Entry 4KRI (X-ray diffraction, 1.72 A resolution); this record covers chain A.

Chain A:
Name: Phospholethanolamine N-methyltransferase 2
From: Haemonchus contortus
Sequence (433 residues; each row starts with the number of its first residue; numbers below 1 keep their minus sign (Ala-1 is residue -1)):
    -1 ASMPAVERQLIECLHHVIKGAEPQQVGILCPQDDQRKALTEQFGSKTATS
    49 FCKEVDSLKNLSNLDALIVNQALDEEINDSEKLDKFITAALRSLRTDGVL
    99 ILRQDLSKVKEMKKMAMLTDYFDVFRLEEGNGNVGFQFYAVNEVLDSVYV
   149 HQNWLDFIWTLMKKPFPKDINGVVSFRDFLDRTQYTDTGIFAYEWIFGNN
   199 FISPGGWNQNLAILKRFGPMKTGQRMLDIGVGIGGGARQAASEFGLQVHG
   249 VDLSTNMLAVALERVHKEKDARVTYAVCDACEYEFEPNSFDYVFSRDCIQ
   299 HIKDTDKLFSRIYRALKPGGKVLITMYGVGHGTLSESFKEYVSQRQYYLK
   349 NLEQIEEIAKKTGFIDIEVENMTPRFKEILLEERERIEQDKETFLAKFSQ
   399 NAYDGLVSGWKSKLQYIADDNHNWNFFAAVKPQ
Not modelled in the structure: 167-170
Residues lining bound ligands:
  - 2-(methylamino)ethyl dihydrogen phosphate (1SH): Gln182, Tyr183, Tyr191, Phe195, Ile200, Pro202, Asp295, Gln298, Tyr325, Tyr339, Arg343, Tyr345, Lys411
  - S-adenosylhomocysteine (SAH): Phe174, Leu178, Tyr183, Phe199, Ile200, Ser201, Asp226, Gly228, Val229, Gly230, Val249, Asp250, Leu251, Ser252, Met255, Cys276, Asp277, Ala278, Arg294, Asp295, Cys296, His299, Ile300
What the authors report for this chain:
  - binding site for S-adenosylhomocysteine: Asp250
  - binding site for 2-(methylamino)ethyl dihydrogen phosphate: Tyr183, Tyr191, Tyr325, Tyr339, Tyr345, Lys411
  - specificity-determining residues: Tyr183
  - specificity-determining residues: Pro202, Gln298 (proposed by the authors, not directly observed)
  - catalytic residues: Tyr183, His299
  - contacts within the chain: Tyr183-His299
  - mutagenesis - Y183A: abolished catalytic activity
  - mutagenesis - Y183F: decreased catalytic activity on pDME

Overview:
Chain A binds S-adenosylhomocysteine and 2-(methylamino)ethyl dihydrogen phosphate. From the paper: catalytic
residues Tyr183 and His299; Y183A abolishes catalytic activity.
Chain A is Phospholethanolamine N-methyltransferase 2 (Haemonchus contortus); the structure, Haemonchus
contortus Phospholethanolamine N-methyltransferase 2 in complex with phosphomonomethylethanolamine and
S-adenosylhomocysteine, was determined by X-ray diffraction, deposited together with 4KRG and 4KRH.
